PDB entry 3M5I | X-ray diffraction, 3.00 A resolution | chains C and D of the 6 polymer chains in the assembly

== Chain C ==
Protein: Hemagglutinin
From: Influenza A virus
Notes: fragment: Hemagglutinin HA1
UniProtKB: B7NY59 (B7NY59_9INFA); the construct lacks a stretch of the UniProt sequence and is renumbered around it, so the offset changes along the chain: 10-142 = UniProt 14-146; 144-158 = UniProt 147-161; 159-220 = UniProt 164-225; 229-261 = UniProt 226-258; 2 more segments
Amino-acid sequence (317 residues; row label = number of the first residue in the row; note: 10 numbers in that range are skipped by the numbering (no residue carries them; nothing is unmodelled there); a row labelled like 158A-158B holds insertion residues (158A, then the next letters in order)):
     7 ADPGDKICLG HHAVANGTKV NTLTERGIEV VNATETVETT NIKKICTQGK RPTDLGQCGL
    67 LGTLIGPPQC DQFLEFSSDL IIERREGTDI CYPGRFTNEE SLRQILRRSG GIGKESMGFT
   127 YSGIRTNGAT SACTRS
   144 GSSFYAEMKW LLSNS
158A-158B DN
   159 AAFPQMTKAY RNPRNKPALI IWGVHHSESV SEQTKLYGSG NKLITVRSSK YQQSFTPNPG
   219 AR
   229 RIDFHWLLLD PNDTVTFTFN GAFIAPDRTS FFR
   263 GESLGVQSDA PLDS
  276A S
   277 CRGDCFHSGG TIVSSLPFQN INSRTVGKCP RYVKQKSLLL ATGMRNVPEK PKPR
Unresolved in the structure: 7-9, 326-330
Disulfides: Cys-52/Cys-277, Cys-64/Cys-76, Cys-97/Cys-139, Cys-281/Cys-305
Covalently attached groups: N-acetylglucosamine (NAG) linked to Asn-38
Sequence notes: expression tag (7-9)

== Chain D ==
Protein: Hemagglutinin
From: Influenza A virus
Notes: fragment: Hemagglutinin HA2
UniProtKB: B7NYS1 (B7NYS1_9INFA); residues 1-178 here correspond to UniProt positions 332-509 (UniProt number = residue number + 331)
Amino-acid sequence (182 residues; row label = number of the first residue in the row):
     1 GLFGAIAGFI ENGWEGLING WYGFRHQNAQ GEGTAADYKS TQSAIDQITG KLNRLIGKTN
    61 QQFELIDNEF NEIEQQIGNV INWTRDAMTE IWSYNAELLV AMENQHTIDL ADSEMSKLYE
   121 RVKKQLRENA EEDGTGCFEI FHKCDDQCME SIRNNTYDHT QYRTESLQNR IQIDSGRLVP
   181 RG
Unresolved in the structure: 173-182
Disulfides: Cys-144/Cys-148
Covalently attached groups: N-acetylglucosamine (NAG) linked to Asn-82
Sequence notes: expression tag (179-182)

== How chain C and chain D interact ==
Contacting residue pairs - 135 pairs, chain C then chain D:
  Asp-11(C) / Gln-27(D)
  Asp-11(C) / Asn-28(D)
  Asp-11(C) / Ala-29(D)
  Asp-11(C) / Glu-139(D)
  Asp-11(C) / Ile-140(D)  hydrogen bond (backbone-backbone)
  Asp-11(C) / His-142(D)
  Asp-11(C) / Lys-143(D)
  Asp-11(C) / Cys-144(D)  hydrogen bond (side chain-backbone)
  Lys-12(C) / His-26(D)
  Lys-12(C) / Gln-27(D)  hydrogen bond (backbone-backbone)
  Lys-12(C) / Phe-138(D)
  Lys-12(C) / Ile-140(D)
  Lys-12(C) / Met-149(D)
  Ile-13(C) / Arg-25(D)
  Ile-13(C) / Cys-137(D)
  Ile-13(C) / Phe-138(D)  hydrogen bond (backbone-backbone)
  Ile-13(C) / Ile-140(D)
  Ile-13(C) / Met-149(D)  hydrophobic
  Cys-14(C) / Trp-14(D)
  Cys-14(C) / Phe-24(D)
  Cys-14(C) / Arg-25(D)  hydrogen bond (backbone-backbone)
  Cys-14(C) / Gly-136(D)
  Cys-14(C) / Cys-137(D)  disulfide
  Leu-15(C) / Ile-10(D)
  Leu-15(C) / Trp-14(D)
  Leu-15(C) / Gly-23(D)
  Leu-15(C) / Leu-118(D)
  Leu-15(C) / Tyr-119(D)  hydrophobic
  Leu-15(C) / Val-122(D)  hydrophobic
  Leu-15(C) / Gly-136(D)  hydrogen bond (backbone-backbone)
  Leu-15(C) / Phe-138(D)  hydrophobic
  Gly-16(C) / Ile-10(D)
  Gly-16(C) / Trp-14(D)
  Gly-16(C) / Tyr-22(D)
  Gly-16(C) / Gly-23(D)  hydrogen bond (backbone-backbone)
  Gly-16(C) / Met-115(D)
  His-17(C) / Ile-6(D)
  His-17(C) / Ile-10(D)
  His-17(C) / Asn-12(D)
  His-17(C) / Gly-13(D)  hydrogen bond (side chain-backbone)
  His-17(C) / Trp-14(D)  hydrogen bond (backbone-backbone)
  His-17(C) / Trp-21(D)
  His-17(C) / Tyr-22(D)
  His-17(C) / Met-115(D)
  His-18(C) / Trp-14(D)
  His-18(C) / Leu-17(D)
  His-18(C) / Gly-20(D)
  His-18(C) / Trp-21(D)  hydrogen bond (backbone-backbone)
  Ala-19(C) / Gly-13(D)
  Ala-19(C) / Trp-14(D)  hydrogen bond (backbone-backbone)
  Ala-19(C) / Glu-15(D)
  Val-20(C) / Glu-15(D)
  Ala-21(C) / Glu-15(D)
  Val-26(C) / Asn-104(D)
  Asn-27(C) / Ala-101(D)
  Asn-27(C) / Asn-104(D)  hydrogen bond (backbone-side chain)
  Thr-28(C) / Ala-101(D)
  Thr-28(C) / Asn-104(D)
  Thr-28(C) / Gln-105(D)
  Thr-28(C) / Ile-108(D)
  Leu-29(C) / Ala-101(D)
  Leu-29(C) / Met-102(D)  hydrophobic
  Leu-29(C) / Gln-105(D)  hydrogen bond (backbone-side chain)
  Thr-30(C) / Gln-105(D)  hydrogen bond (backbone-side chain)
  Arg-32(C) / Glu-97(D)  salt bridge
  Ile-34(C) / Ile-108(D)  hydrophobic
  Thr-42(C) / Val-100(D)
  Arg-90(C) / Phe-70(D)
  Arg-91(C) / Phe-70(D)
  Glu-105(C) / Asn-71(D)
  Glu-106(C) / Asp-67(D)
  Glu-106(C) / Asn-68(D)  hydrogen bond
  Glu-106(C) / Ile-73(D)
  Arg-109(C) / Asn-68(D)
  Arg-109(C) / Asn-71(D)
  Gln-110(C) / Leu-65(D)
  Gln-110(C) / Ile-66(D)  hydrogen bond (side chain-backbone)
  Arg-114(C) / Glu-64(D)  salt bridge
  Leu-266(C) / Gln-62(D)
  Gln-269(C) / Leu-65(D)
  Gln-269(C) / Asn-68(D)  hydrogen bond
  Gln-269(C) / Glu-69(D)  hydrogen bond (side chain-backbone)
  Gln-269(C) / Phe-70(D)
  Ser-284(C) / Glu-69(D)
  Ser-291(C) / Ile-56(D)
  Ser-291(C) / Gly-57(D)  hydrogen bond (backbone-backbone)
  Leu-292(C) / Ile-56(D)  hydrophobic
  Pro-293(C) / Leu-55(D)
  Phe-294(C) / Ala-96(D)  hydrophobic
  Arg-300(C) / Leu-65(D)
  Arg-300(C) / Asp-67(D)  salt bridge
  Arg-300(C) / Glu-69(D)  salt bridge
  Arg-300(C) / Arg-85(D)
  Val-302(C) / Phe-63(D)
  Val-302(C) / Glu-64(D)
  Val-302(C) / Leu-65(D)
  Gly-303(C) / Gln-61(D)
  Gly-303(C) / Gln-62(D)
  Gly-303(C) / Phe-63(D)  hydrogen bond (backbone-backbone)
  Lys-304(C) / Asn-60(D)
  Lys-304(C) / Gln-61(D)
  Lys-304(C) / Gln-62(D)
  Cys-305(C) / Asn-60(D)  hydrogen bond (backbone-side chain)
  Pro-306(C) / Asn-60(D)
  Arg-307(C) / Asn-60(D)
  Arg-307(C) / Trp-92(D)
  Tyr-308(C) / Thr-89(D)
  Tyr-308(C) / Trp-92(D)
  Val-309(C) / Ser-93(D)
  Val-309(C) / Ala-96(D)  hydrophobic
  Lys-310(C) / Thr-89(D)
  Lys-310(C) / Glu-90(D)
  Lys-310(C) / Ser-93(D)  hydrogen bond (backbone-side chain)
  Gln-311(C) / Ser-93(D)  hydrogen bond (side chain-backbone)
  Gln-311(C) / Glu-97(D)  hydrogen bond
  Leu-314(C) / Ala-96(D)  hydrophobic
  Leu-315(C) / Val-100(D)
  Leu-315(C) / Asn-104(D)  hydrogen bond (backbone-side chain)
  Leu-316(C) / Leu-55(D)  hydrophobic
  Leu-316(C) / Glu-103(D)
  Leu-316(C) / Asn-104(D)
  Ala-317(C) / Asn-104(D)  hydrogen bond (backbone-side chain)
  Ala-317(C) / Thr-107(D)
  Thr-318(C) / Trp-21(D)
  Gly-319(C) / Trp-21(D)
  Met-320(C) / Trp-21(D)  hydrophobic
  Met-320(C) / Tyr-22(D)  hydrophobic
  Met-320(C) / Ala-111(D)  hydrophobic
  Arg-321(C) / Ala-7(D)
  Arg-321(C) / Ile-108(D)
  Val-323(C) / Glu-11(D)
  Val-323(C) / Asn-12(D)
  Val-323(C) / Gly-13(D)  hydrogen bond (backbone-backbone)
  Glu-325(C) / Asn-12(D)  hydrogen bond
  Glu-325(C) / Glu-15(D)
Also at the interface, not in a pair above, chain C (63 interface residues in all): Val-36, Thr-40, Glu-89, Arg-113, Gly-267, Ser-270, Ser-299, Thr-301, Pro-324
Also at the interface, not in a pair above, chain D (71 interface residues in all): Ile-48, Leu-52, Lys-58, Leu-98, Leu-99, Leu-126, Ile-152
Disulfides between the chains: Cys-14(C)/Cys-137(D)

== Overview ==
63 residues of chain C face 71 of chain D across their interface, with 1 disulfide bond, 28 hydrogen bonds and
4 salt bridges. Polar contacts include Arg-32(C)/Glu-97(D), Arg-114(C)/Glu-64(D) and Arg-300(C)/Asp-67(D).
N-acetylglucosamine is covalently linked to Asn-38(C). N-acetylglucosamine is covalently linked to Asn-82(D).
Chain C is Hemagglutinin and chain D is Hemagglutinin, both from Influenza A virus; the structure, Crystal
structure of a H7 influenza virus hemagglutinin complexed with 6SLN, was determined by X-ray diffraction
together with 3M5G, 3M5H and 3M5J from the same study.
